7Q1O - chain A; structure by X-ray diffraction, 2.65 A resolution.

Chain A:
Molecule: Cholinesterase
From: Homo sapiens
Notes: EC 3.1.1.8
UniProt: P06276 (CHLE_HUMAN); residues 1-529 here correspond to UniProt positions 29-557 (UniProt number = residue number + 28)
Chain sequence (529 residues; row label = number of the first residue in the row):
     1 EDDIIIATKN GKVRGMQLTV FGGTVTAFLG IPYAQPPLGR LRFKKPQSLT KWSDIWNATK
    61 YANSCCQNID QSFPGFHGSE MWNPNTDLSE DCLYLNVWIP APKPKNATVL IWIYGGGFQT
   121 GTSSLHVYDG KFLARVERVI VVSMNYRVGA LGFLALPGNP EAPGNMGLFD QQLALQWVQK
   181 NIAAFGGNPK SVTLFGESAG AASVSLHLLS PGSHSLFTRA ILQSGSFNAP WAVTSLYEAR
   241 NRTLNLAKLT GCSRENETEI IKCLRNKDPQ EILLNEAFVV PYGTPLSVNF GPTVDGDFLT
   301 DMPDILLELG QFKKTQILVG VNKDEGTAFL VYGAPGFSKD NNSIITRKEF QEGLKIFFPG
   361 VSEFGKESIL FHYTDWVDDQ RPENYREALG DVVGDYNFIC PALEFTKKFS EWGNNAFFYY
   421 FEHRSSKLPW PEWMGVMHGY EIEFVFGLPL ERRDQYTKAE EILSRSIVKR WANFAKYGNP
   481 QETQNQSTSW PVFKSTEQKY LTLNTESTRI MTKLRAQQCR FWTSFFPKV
Disordered / not traced: 1-2
Sequence notes: engineered mutation Q17 (Asn45 in P06276), Q455 (Asn483 in P06276), Q481 (Asn509 in P06276), Q486 (Asn514 in P06276)
Cystine bridges: C65-C92, C252-C263, C400-C519
Glycans and other covalent adducts: N-acetylglucosamine (NAG) linked to N57, N256, N485; glycan linked to N106, N241, N341
Small-molecule neighbours:
  - 9CI (N-[(2S)-3-(cyclohexylmethylamino)-2-oxidanyl-propyl]-3,3-diphenyl-propanamide): D70, W82, G116, G117, T120, S198, W231, P285, L286, V288, A328, F329, Y332, F398, W430, M437, H438, Y440
  - glycolic acid (GOA): W82, G115, G116, Y128, E197, S198, H438
UniProt features mapped onto this chain:
  - active site: S198 (Acyl-ester intermediate), E325 (Charge relay system), H438 (Charge relay system)
  - binding site (tacrine): W82, H438
  - binding site (substrate): G116, G117
  - modified residue: S198 (Phosphoserine)
  - glycosylation (N-linked (GlcNAc...) asparagine): N57 (complex), N106 (complex), N241 (complex), N256 (complex), N341 (complex), N485

In short:
Bound to chain A: compound 9CI and glycolic acid. Covalently linked N-acetylglucosamine: at N57, N256 and
N485. From UniProt: 3 active-site residues, tacrine-binding residues W82 and H438 and substrate-binding
residues G116 and G117.
Chain A is Cholinesterase (Homo sapiens); the structure, Crystal structure of human butyrylcholinesterase in
complex with N-[(2S)-3-[(cyclohexylmethyl)amino]-2-hydroxypropyl]-3,3-diphenylpropanamide, was determined by
X-ray diffraction together with 7Q1M, 7Q1N and 7Q1P from the same study.
